3B2D - chains A and B of the 4 polymer chains in the assembly; structure by X-ray diffraction, 2.80 A resolution.

# Chain A (and B)
Molecule: CD180 antigen
Organism: Homo sapiens
Notes: chain B of this document is another copy of the same molecule, construct and numbering; everything in this record applies to it too
UniProtKB: Q99467 (CD180_HUMAN); residue numbers follow UniProt; this construct covers 24-626
Amino-acid sequence (603 residues; numbered 24 to 626; the number before each row is that of its first residue):
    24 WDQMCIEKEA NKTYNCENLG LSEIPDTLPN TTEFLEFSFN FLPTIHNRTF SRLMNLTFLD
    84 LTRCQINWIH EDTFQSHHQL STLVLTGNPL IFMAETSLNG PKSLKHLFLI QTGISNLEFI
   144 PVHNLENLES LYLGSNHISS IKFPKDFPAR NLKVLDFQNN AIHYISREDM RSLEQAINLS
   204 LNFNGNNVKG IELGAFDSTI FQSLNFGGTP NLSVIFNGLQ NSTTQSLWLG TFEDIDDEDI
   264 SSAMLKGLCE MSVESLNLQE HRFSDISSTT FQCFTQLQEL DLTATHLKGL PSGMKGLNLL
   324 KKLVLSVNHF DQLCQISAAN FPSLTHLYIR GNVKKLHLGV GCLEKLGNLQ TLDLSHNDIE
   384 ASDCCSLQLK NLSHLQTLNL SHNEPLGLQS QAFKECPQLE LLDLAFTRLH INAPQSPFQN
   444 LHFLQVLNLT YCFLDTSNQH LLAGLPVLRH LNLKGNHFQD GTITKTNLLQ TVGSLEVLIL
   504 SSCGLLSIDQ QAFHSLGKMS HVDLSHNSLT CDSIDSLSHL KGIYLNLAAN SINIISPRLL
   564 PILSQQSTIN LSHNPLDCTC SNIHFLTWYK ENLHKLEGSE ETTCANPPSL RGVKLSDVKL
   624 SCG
Not modelled in the structure: 24-25
Disulfides: C272-C296, C337-C365, C387-C388, C581-C607
Covalent attachments: glycan linked to N402; N-acetylglucosamine (NAG) linked to N451
Curated features (UniProtKB/Swiss-Prot):
  - glycosylation (N-linked (GlcNAc...) asparagine): N34, N53, N70, N78, N201, N234, N244, N394, N402, N451, N573

# Chain A / chain B interface
Contacting residue pairs (13; chain A residue first):
  Q88(A) - Q88(B)  hydrogen bond
  S158(A) - H160(B)
  N159(A) - H160(B)  hydrogen bond (backbone-side chain)
  H160(A) - S158(B)
  H160(A) - N159(B)  hydrogen bond (side chain-backbone)
  H160(A) - H160(B)  hydrogen bond
  S162(A) - H186(B)
  A184(A) - A184(B)  hydrophobic
  A184(A) - H186(B)
  H186(A) - S162(B)
  H186(A) - A184(B)
  H186(A) - H186(B)
  Y187(A) - K212(B)
Other interface residues (no listed pair), chain A (9 interface residues in all): K212
Other interface residues (no listed pair), chain B (9 interface residues in all): Y187

# Overview
The chain A/chain B interface involves 9 residues from each chain, with 4 hydrogen bonds. Polar contacts
include Q88(A)-Q88(B), N159(A)-H160(B) and H160(A)-H160(B). Covalently linked N-acetylglucosamine: at N451(A).
Both chains are CD180 antigen (Homo sapiens). Entry 3B2D (Crystal structure of human RP105/MD-1 complex) was
determined by X-ray diffraction together with 3T6Q from the same study.
